PDB entry 7LZ8 | X-ray diffraction, 2.92 A resolution | chains B and C of the 6 polymer chains in the assembly

# Chain B
Protein: Tubulin beta-2B chain
From: Sus scrofa
UniProtKB: A0A287AGU7 (A0A287AGU7_PIG); residues 1-445 here = UniProt positions 1-445
Chain sequence (445 residues; row label = number of the first residue in the row):
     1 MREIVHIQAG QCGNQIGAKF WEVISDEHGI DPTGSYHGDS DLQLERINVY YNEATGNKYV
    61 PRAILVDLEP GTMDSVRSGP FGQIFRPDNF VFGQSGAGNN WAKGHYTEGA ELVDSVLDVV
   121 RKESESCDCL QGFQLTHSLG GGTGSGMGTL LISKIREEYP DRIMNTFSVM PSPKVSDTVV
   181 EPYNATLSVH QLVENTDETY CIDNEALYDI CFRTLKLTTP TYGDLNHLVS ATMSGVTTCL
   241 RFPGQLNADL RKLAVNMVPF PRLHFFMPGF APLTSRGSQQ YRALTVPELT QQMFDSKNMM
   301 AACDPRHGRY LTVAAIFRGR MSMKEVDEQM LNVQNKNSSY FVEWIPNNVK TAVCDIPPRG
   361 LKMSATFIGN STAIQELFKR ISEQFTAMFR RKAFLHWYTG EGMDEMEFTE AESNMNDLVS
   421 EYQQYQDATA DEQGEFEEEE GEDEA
Disordered / not traced: 1, 277-280, 430-445
Metal / ion sites: Mg2+ near Gln-11 (its only coordinating residue here)
Residues lining bound ligands:
  - GDP (guanosine-5'-diphosphate): Gly-10, Gln-11, Cys-12, Gln-15, Ile-16, Asp-67, Asn-99, Ser-138, Gly-140, Gly-141, Gly-142, Thr-143, Gly-144, Ser-145, Val-169, Pro-171, Val-175, Ser-176, Asp-177, Glu-181, Asn-204, Leu-207, Tyr-222, Leu-225, Asn-226
  - YJ4 (4-[2-(ethylamino)pyrido[3,2-d]pyrimidin-4-yl]-7-methoxy-3,4-dihydroquinoxalin-2(1H)-one): Tyr-200, Val-236, Cys-239, Leu-240, Leu-246, Ala-248, Asp-249, Leu-250, Lys-252, Leu-253, Asn-256, Met-257, Thr-312, Val-313, Ala-314, Ala-315, Ile-316, Asn-348, Val-349, Lys-350, Thr-351, Ala-352

# Chain C
Protein: Tubulin alpha-1B chain
From: Sus scrofa
UniProtKB: Q2XVP4 (TBA1B_PIG); residues 1-450 here = UniProt positions 1-450
Chain sequence (450 residues; numbered 1 to 450; the number before each row is that of its first residue):
     1 MRECISIHVG QAGVQIGNAC WELYCLEHGI QPDGQMPSDK TIGGGDDSFN TFFSETGAGK
    61 HVPRAVFVDL EPTVIDEVRT GTYRQLFHPE QLITGKEDAA NNYARGHYTI GKEIIDLVLD
   121 RIRKLADQCT GLQGFLVFHS FGGGTGSGFT SLLMERLSVD YGKKSKLEFS IYPAPQVSTA
   181 VVEPYNSILT THTTLEHSDC AFMVDNEAIY DICRRNLDIE RPTYTNLNRL ISQIVSSITA
   241 SLRFDGALNV DLTEFQTNLV PYPRIHFPLA TYAPVISAEK AYHEQLSVAE ITNACFEPAN
   301 QMVKCDPRHG KYMACCLLYR GDVVPKDVNA AIATIKTKRS IQFVDWCPTG FKVGINYQPP
   361 TVVPGGDLAK VQRAVCMLSN TTAIAEAWAR LDHKFDLMYA KRAFVHWYVG EGMEEGEFSE
   421 AREDMAALEK DYEEVGVDSV EGEGEEEGEE
Disordered / not traced: 246-247, 441-450
Metal / ion sites: Ca2+ site 1: Asp-39, Thr-41, Gly-44, Glu-55; Ca2+ site 2 near Asp-199 (its only coordinating residue here)
Residues lining bound ligands:
  - GTP (guanosine-5'-triphosphate): Gly-10, Gln-11, Ala-12, Gln-15, Ile-16, Asp-69, Asp-98, Ala-99, Ala-100, Asn-101, Ser-140, Gly-142, Gly-143, Gly-144, Thr-145, Gly-146, Ile-171, Pro-173, Val-177, Ser-178, Thr-179, Glu-183, Asn-206, Tyr-224, Leu-227, Asn-228, Ile-231
  - YJ4 (4-[2-(ethylamino)pyrido[3,2-d]pyrimidin-4-yl]-7-methoxy-3,4-dihydroquinoxalin-2(1H)-one): Asn-101, Thr-179, Val-181
Swiss-Prot annotation at these positions:
  - motif: Met-1 to Cys-4 (MREC motif)
  - active site: Glu-254
  - binding site (GTP): Gly-10, Gln-11, Ala-12, Gln-15, Glu-71, Ala-99, Ser-140, Gly-143, Gly-144, Thr-145, Gly-146, Thr-179, Glu-183, Asn-206, Tyr-224, Asn-228, Leu-252
  - binding site (Mg(2+)): Glu-71
  - modified residue: Lys-40 (N6,N6,N6-trimethyllysine), Ser-48 (Phosphoserine), Ser-232 (Phosphoserine), Tyr-282 (3'-nitrotyrosine), Arg-339 (Omega-N-methylarginine), Ser-439 (Phosphoserine), Glu-443 (5-glutamyl polyglutamate), Glu-445 (5-glutamyl polyglutamate)
  - cross-link (Glycyl lysine isopeptide (Lys-Gly)): Lys-326 (interchain with G-Cter in ubiquitin), Lys-370 (interchain with G-Cter in ubiquitin)

# Chain B / chain C interface
Contacting residue pairs (38):
  Gln-94(B) with Met-1(C)
  Ser-95(B) with Arg-2(C), hydrogen bond (backbone-side chain)
  Asn-99(B) with Glu-254(C)
  Asp-177(B) with Glu-254(C); Lys-352(C), hydrogen bond (backbone-side chain)
  Thr-178(B) with Glu-254(C); Asn-258(C)
  Val-179(B) with Asn-258(C), hydrogen bond (backbone-side chain); Pro-348(C), hydrophobic
  Val-180(B) with Thr-257(C)
  Thr-219(B) with Lys-326(C); Asn-329(C)
  Ala-387(B) with Trp-346(C)
  Met-388(B) with Trp-346(C)
  Arg-391(B) with Tyr-262(C), hydrogen bond (backbone-side chain); Asp-345(C), salt bridge; Trp-346(C); Glu-434(C), hydrogen bond (side chain-backbone); Val-435(C); Val-437(C), hydrogen bond (side chain-backbone); Asp-438(C); Ser-439(C), hydrogen bond
  Lys-392(B) with Tyr-262(C)
  Ala-393(B) with Pro-261(C); Tyr-262(C); Trp-346(C), hydrophobic
  Phe-394(B) with Thr-257(C); Asn-258(C); Val-260(C); Pro-261(C), hydrogen bond (backbone-backbone)
  His-396(B) with Val-260(C), hydrogen bond (side chain-backbone); Pro-261(C); Tyr-262(C); Pro-263(C)
  Trp-397(B) with Gln-256(C); Thr-257(C), hydrogen bond (side chain-backbone); Val-260(C), hydrogen bond (side chain-backbone)
  Gly-400(B) with Lys-163(C), hydrogen bond (backbone-side chain)
Also at the interface, not in a pair above, chain B (20 interface residues in all): Thr-218, Arg-390, Leu-395
Also at the interface, not in a pair above, chain C (24 interface residues in all): Met-313, Val-440

# Overview
The interface between chain B and chain C involves 20 residues on one side and 24 on the other; the contacts
include 12 hydrogen bonds and 1 salt bridge. Polar contacts include Arg-391(B)/Asp-345(C), Ser-95(B)/Arg-2(C)
and Asp-177(B)/Lys-352(C). Ligands of chain B: GDP and compound YJ4.
Here chain B is Tubulin beta-2B chain and chain C is Tubulin alpha-1B chain, both from Sus scrofa. Entry 7LZ8
(Tubulin-RB3_SLD-TTL in complex with compound 5t) was determined by X-ray diffraction, deposited together with
6X1C, 6X1E, 6X1F and 7LZ7.
